Entry 5IZC (X-ray diffraction, 1.92 A resolution); this record covers chains B and D of the 4 polymer chains in the assembly.

Chain B (and D):
Molecule: Pteridine reductase
Organism: Trypanosoma brucei brucei
Notes: EC 1.5.1.33; chain D of this document is another copy of the same molecule, construct and numbering; everything in this record applies to it too
UniProtKB: O76290 (O76290_TRYBB); residue numbers follow UniProt; this construct covers 1-268
Sequence (268 residues; numbered 1 to 268; the number before each row is that of its first residue):
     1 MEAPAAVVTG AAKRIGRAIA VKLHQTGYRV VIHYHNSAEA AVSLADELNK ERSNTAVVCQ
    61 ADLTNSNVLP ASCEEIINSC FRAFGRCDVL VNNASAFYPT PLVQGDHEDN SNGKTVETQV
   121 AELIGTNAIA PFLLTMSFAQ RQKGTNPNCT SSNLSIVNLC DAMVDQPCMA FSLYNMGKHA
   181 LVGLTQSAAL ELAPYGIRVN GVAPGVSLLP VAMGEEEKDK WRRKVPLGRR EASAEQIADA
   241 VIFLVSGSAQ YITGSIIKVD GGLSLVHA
Not modelled in the structure: 1, 104-113, 143-152 (chain D: 1, 104-113, 143-151)
Modified residues: Cys168 (s,S-(2-hydroxyethyl)thiocysteine; CME)
Ligand contacts:
  - 6F4 (N~2~-[(thiophen-2-yl)methyl]-1,3,4-thiadiazole-2,5-diamine): Ser95, Phe97, Cys168, Tyr174, Gly205, Val206, Leu208, Leu209, Pro210, Met213, Trp221
  - NADP (NAP; NADP nicotinamide-adenine-dinucleotide phosphate): Gly10, Ala12, Arg14, Ile15, Gly16, His33, Tyr34, His35, Asn36, Ser37, Ala61, Asp62, Leu63, Thr64, Asn93, Ala94, Ser95, Ala96, Thr126, Asn127, Leu159, Cys160, Asp161, Tyr174, Lys178, Pro204, Gly205, Val206, Ser207, Leu208
Reported in the primary citation:
  - binding site for 6F4: Ser95, Phe97, Cys168, Tyr174, Val206, Leu209, Met213, Trp221
  - post-translational modification sites: Cys168

How chain B and chain D interact:
Residue-residue contacts - 76 pairs, chain B then chain D:
  Asn65(B) with Glu117(D), hydrogen bond
  Ser66(B) with Glu117(D)
  Asn67(B) with Glu117(D)
  Pro70(B) with Val116(D), hydrophobic; Glu117(D)
  Pro101(B) with Glu191(D)
  Leu102(B) with Phe132(D), hydrophobic; Met136(D); Gln140(D), hydrogen bond (backbone-side chain); Ala188(D), hydrophobic; Glu191(D), hydrogen bond (backbone-side chain)
  Val103(B) with Ala139(D), hydrophobic; Gln140(D); Glu191(D); Leu192(D), hydrophobic; Tyr195(D)
  Val116(B) with Pro70(D), hydrophobic; Phe132(D), hydrophobic; Leu133(D), hydrophobic; Met136(D), hydrophobic
  Glu117(B) with Asn65(D), hydrogen bond; Ser66(D); Asn67(D); Leu69(D); Pro70(D); Leu133(D)
  Val120(B) with Asn65(D); Ile129(D), hydrophobic
  Ile124(B) with Ile129(D), hydrophobic
  Ala128(B) with Met176(D)
  Ile129(B) with Val120(D), hydrophobic
  Phe132(B) with Leu102(D), hydrophobic; Val116(D), hydrophobic; Ser172(D); Leu173(D), hydrophobic; Met176(D), hydrophobic
  Leu133(B) with Val116(D), hydrophobic; Glu117(D)
  Met136(B) with Leu102(D)
  Ala139(B) with Val103(D), hydrophobic
  Gln140(B) with Leu102(D), hydrogen bond (side chain-backbone); Val103(D)
  Asp165(B) with Gln186(D), hydrogen bond
  Pro167(B) with Ser187(D); Leu190(D)
  Ala170(B) with Glu191(D)
  Ser172(B) with Phe132(D); Ser187(D); Glu191(D)
  Leu173(B) with Phe132(D), hydrophobic
  Asn175(B) with Gly183(D); Ser187(D), hydrogen bond
  Met176(B) with Ala128(D); Phe132(D), hydrophobic; Ala180(D); Leu184(D)
  His179(B) with His179(D), hydrogen bond (backbone-side chain); Val182(D); Gly183(D); Gln186(D)
  Ala180(B) with Met176(D)
  Val182(B) with His179(D)
  Gly183(B) with Asn175(D); His179(D)
  Leu184(B) with Met176(D)
  Gln186(B) with Asp165(D), hydrogen bond; His179(D)
  Ser187(B) with Pro167(D); Ser172(D); Asn175(D), hydrogen bond
  Ala188(B) with Leu102(D), hydrophobic
  Leu190(B) with Pro167(D)
  Glu191(B) with Pro101(D); Leu102(D), hydrogen bond (side chain-backbone); Ala170(D); Ser172(D)
Interface residues without a listed pair, chain B (41 interface residues in all): Leu69, Thr135, Val164, Met169, Leu192, Tyr195
Interface residues without a listed pair, chain D (42 interface residues in all): Thr100, Ile124, Thr135, Val164, Met169

Overview:
41 residues of chain B face 42 of chain D across their interface, with 11 hydrogen bonds. Polar pairs include
Asn65(B)-Glu117(D), Leu102(B)-Gln140(D) and Leu102(B)-Glu191(D). Bound to chain B: NADP and compound 6F4. From
the paper: a binding site for 6F4 at Ser95(B), Phe97(B) and Cys168(B) among others; a modification site at
Cys168(B).
Both chains are Pteridine reductase (Trypanosoma brucei brucei). Entry 5IZC (Trypanosoma brucei PTR1 in
complex with inhibitor F032) was determined by X-ray diffraction (same publication as 4WCD, 4WCF, 2YHI and
2YHU).
